5ABJ - chains B and D of the 4 polymer chains in the assembly; structure by X-ray diffraction, 2.75 A resolution.

# Chain B
Protein: VP2
Organism: Coxsackievirus A16
UniProt: I3W9E1 (I3W9E1_9ENTO); residues 1-254 here correspond to UniProt positions 70-323 (UniProt number = residue number + 69)
Sequence (254 residues; numbered 1 to 254; the number before each row is that of its first residue):
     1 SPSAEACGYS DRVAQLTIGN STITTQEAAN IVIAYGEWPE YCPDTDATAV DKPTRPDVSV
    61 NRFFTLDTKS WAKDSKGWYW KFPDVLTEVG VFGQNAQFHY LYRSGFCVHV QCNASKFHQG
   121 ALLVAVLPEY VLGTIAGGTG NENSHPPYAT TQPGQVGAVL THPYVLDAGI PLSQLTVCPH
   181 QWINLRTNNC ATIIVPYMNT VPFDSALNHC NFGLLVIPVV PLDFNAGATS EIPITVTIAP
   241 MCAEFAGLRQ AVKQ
Disordered / not traced: 1-9
Sequence notes: conflict A226 (Thr295 in I3W9E1)

# Chain D
Protein: VP4
Organism: Coxsackievirus A16
UniProt: I3W9E1 (I3W9E1_9ENTO); residues 1-69 here = UniProt positions 1-69
Sequence (69 residues; numbered 1 to 69; the number before each row is that of its first residue):
     1 MGSQVSTQRS GSHENSNSAS EGSTINYTTI NYYKDAYAAS AGRQDMSQDP KKFTDPVMDV
    61 IHEMAPPLK
Disordered / not traced: 1-12, 21-26

# Interface between chain B and chain D
Pairs across the interface - 22 pairs, chain B then chain D:
  S10(B) with D59(D); K69(D)
  D11(B) with D59(D); P67(D); L68(D); K69(D)
  R12(B) with K69(D)
  A28(B) with L68(D)
  A29(B) with L68(D), hydrophobic
  N30(B) with V57(D); M58(D), hydrogen bond (side chain-backbone); D59(D), hydrogen bond (side chain-backbone); I61(D)
  I31(B) with V57(D); M58(D), hydrogen bond (backbone-backbone)
  V32(B) with P56(D)
  I33(B) with P56(D), hydrogen bond (backbone-backbone); M58(D), hydrophobic
  Y35(B) with K52(D); F53(D), hydrophobic
  W38(B) with M58(D), hydrophobic
  T187(B) with L68(D)
Also at the interface, not in a pair above, chain B (14 interface residues in all): G36, I194

# Overview
14 residues of chain B and 10 residues of chain D are in contact; the contacts include 4 hydrogen bonds. Among
the polar pairs are N30(B)-M58(D), N30(B)-D59(D) and I31(B)-M58(D).
Chain B is VP2 and chain D is VP4, both from Coxsackievirus A16; the structure, Structure of Coxsackievirus
A16 in complex with GPP3, was determined by X-ray diffraction.
